PDB entry 9UDF | electron microscopy, 2.93 A resolution | chains D and E of the 6 polymer chains in the assembly

[Chain D]
Name: Na(+)-translocating NADH-quinone reductase subunit D
From: Vibrio cholerae O395
Notes: EC 7.2.1.1
Reference sequence: A5F5Y6 (NQRD_VIBC3); numbering as in UniProt (aligned over 1-210)
Amino-acid sequence (210 residues; each row starts with the number of its first residue):
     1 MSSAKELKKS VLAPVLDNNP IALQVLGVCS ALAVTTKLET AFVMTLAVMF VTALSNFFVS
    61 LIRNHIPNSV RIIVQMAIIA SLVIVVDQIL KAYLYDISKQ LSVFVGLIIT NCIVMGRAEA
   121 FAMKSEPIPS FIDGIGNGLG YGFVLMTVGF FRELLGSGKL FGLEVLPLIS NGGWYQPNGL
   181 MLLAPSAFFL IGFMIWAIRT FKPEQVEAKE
Not modelled in the structure: 1-4
Bound ions: 2Fe-2S cluster Fe: C29, C112 (shared with C26(E), C120(E) of chain E)
Ligand contacts: 2Fe-2S cluster (FES): G27, V28, C29, T110, N111, C112

[Chain E]
Name: Na(+)-translocating NADH-quinone reductase subunit E
From: Vibrio cholerae O395
Notes: EC 7.2.1.1
Reference sequence: A5F5Y5 (NQRE_VIBC3); residues 1-198 here = UniProt positions 1-198
Amino-acid sequence (198 residues; numbered 1 to 198; the number before each row is that of its first residue):
     1 MEHYISLLVK SIFIENMALS FFLGMCTFLA VSKKVKTSFG LGIAVIVVLT ISVPVNNLVY
    61 NLVLKPDALV EGVDLSFLNF ITFIGVIAAL VQILEMILDR FFPPLYNALG IFLPLITVNC
   121 AIFGGVSFMV QRDYSFAESV VYGFGSGVGW MLAIVALAGI REKMKYSDVP PGLRGLGITF
   181 ITAGLMALGF MSFSGVQL
Bound ions: 2Fe-2S cluster Fe: C26, C120 (shared with C29(D), C112(D) of chain D)
Ligand contacts: 2Fe-2S cluster (FES): G24, M25, C26, V118, N119, C120

[Chain D / chain E interface]
Contacting residue pairs - 67 pairs, chain D then chain E:
  I21(D) - L176(E)
  A22(D) - L176(E)
  Q24(D) - L176(E)
  V25(D) - C26(E)  hydrogen bond (backbone-side chain)
  L26(D) - C26(E)  hydrophobic
  G27(D) - C26(E)
  V28(D) - M25(E)  hydrophobic
  V28(D) - C26(E)
  V28(D) - F180(E)  hydrophobic
  C29(D) - F22(E)
  C29(D) - G24(E)
  C29(D) - M25(E)
  C29(D) - C120(E)  hydrophobic
  L32(D) - M25(E)  hydrophobic
  N68(D) - Q92(E)
  S69(D) - Q92(E)  hydrogen bond (backbone-side chain)
  R71(D) - E95(E)  salt bridge
  R71(D) - P114(E)
  I72(D) - A88(E)  hydrophobic
  I72(D) - Q92(E)
  I72(D) - T117(E)
  I73(D) - G85(E)
  I73(D) - A88(E)  hydrophobic
  I73(D) - A89(E)
  M76(D) - I84(E)  hydrophobic
  M76(D) - V118(E)  hydrophobic
  A77(D) - I81(E)
  A80(D) - I81(E)  hydrophobic
  S81(D) - I81(E)
  I84(D) - F77(E)
  I84(D) - I81(E)  hydrophobic
  V105(D) - F80(E)  hydrophobic
  I109(D) - F80(E)  hydrophobic
  T110(D) - I84(E)
  T110(D) - V118(E)
  T110(D) - C120(E)
  T110(D) - F123(E)
  C112(D) - C26(E)  hydrophobic
  M115(D) - P114(E)
  M115(D) - L115(E)  hydrophobic
  M115(D) - T117(E)
  M115(D) - V118(E)  hydrophobic
  E119(D) - P114(E)
  A184(D) - F22(E)  hydrophobic
  P185(D) - G184(E)
  P185(D) - A187(E)  hydrophobic
  F188(D) - F22(E)  hydrophobic
  F188(D) - M25(E)  hydrophobic
  F188(D) - F180(E)
  F188(D) - A183(E)  hydrophobic
  F188(D) - G184(E)
  F189(D) - I181(E)
  F189(D) - G184(E)
  F189(D) - L185(E)  hydrophobic
  I191(D) - F180(E)  hydrophobic
  G192(D) - L173(E)
  I195(D) - L176(E)  hydrophobic
  I195(D) - F180(E)  hydrophobic
  W196(D) - G172(E)
  W196(D) - L173(E)  hydrophobic
  R199(D) - G172(E)
  R199(D) - R174(E)
  R199(D) - L176(E)
  V206(D) - P171(E)
  V206(D) - R174(E)
  E207(D) - R174(E)  hydrogen bond (backbone-side chain)
  E207(D) - L176(E)
Interface residues without a listed pair, chain D (44 interface residues in all): V70, G106, G116, L180, L183, F193, A208, K209
Interface residues without a listed pair, chain E (39 interface residues in all): L23, L29, A30, F112, P170, G175, G177, L188, M191
The authors on this interface:
  - specific contacts: L26(D)-L115(E)

[In short]
44 residues of chain D and 39 residues of chain E are in contact; the contacts include 3 hydrogen bonds and 1
salt bridge. Among the polar pairs are R71(D)-E95(E), V25(D)-C26(E) and S69(D)-Q92(E). The authors report a
contact between L26(D) and L115(E).
Here chain D is Na(+)-translocating NADH-quinone reductase subunit D and chain E is Na(+)-translocating
NADH-quinone reductase subunit E, both from Vibrio cholerae O395. Entry 9UDF (Cryo-EM structure of
Na+-translocating NADH-ubiquinone oxidoreductase NqrB-G141A mutant from Vibrio cholerae reduced by NADH, with
bound ...) was determined by electron microscopy (same publication as 9U5G, 9UD3, 9UD4, 9UD5, 9UD6, 9UD8 and 4
further entries).
